PDB entry 7YE0 | X-ray diffraction, 2.75 A resolution | chains A and C of the 3 polymer chains in the assembly

# Chain A
Molecule: Deoxyribodipyrimidine photo-lyase
Source organism: Methanosarcina mazei
Notes: EC 4.1.99.3
UniProtKB: A0A0F8I5V2 (A0A0F8I5V2_METMZ); residues 3-462 here correspond to UniProt positions 1-460 (UniProt number = residue number - 2)
Sequence (482 residues; each row starts with the number of its first residue; numbers below 1 keep their minus sign (Met-17 is residue -17)):
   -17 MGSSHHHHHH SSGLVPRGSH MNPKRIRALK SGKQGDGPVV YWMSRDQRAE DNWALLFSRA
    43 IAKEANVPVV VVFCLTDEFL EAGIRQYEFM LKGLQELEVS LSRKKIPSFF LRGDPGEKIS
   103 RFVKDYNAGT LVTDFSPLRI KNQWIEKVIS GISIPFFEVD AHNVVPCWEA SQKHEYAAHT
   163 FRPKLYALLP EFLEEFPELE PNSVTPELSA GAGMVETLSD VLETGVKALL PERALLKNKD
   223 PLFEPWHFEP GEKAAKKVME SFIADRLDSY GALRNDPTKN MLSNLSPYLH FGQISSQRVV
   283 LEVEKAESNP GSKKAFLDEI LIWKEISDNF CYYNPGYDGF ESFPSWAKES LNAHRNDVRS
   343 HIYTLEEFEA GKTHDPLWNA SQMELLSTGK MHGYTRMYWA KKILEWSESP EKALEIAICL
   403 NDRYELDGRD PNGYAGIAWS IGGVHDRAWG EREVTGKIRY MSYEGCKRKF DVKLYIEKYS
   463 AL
Unresolved in the structure: -17 to -4, 188-197, 220, 463-464
Differences from the reference sequence: initiating methionine (-17); expression tag (-16 to 2, 463-464); engineered mutation Thr377 (Met375 in A0A0F8I5V2)
Ligand contacts: FAD (flavin-adenine dinucleotide): Tyr252, Leu264, Ser265, Asn266, Leu267, Ser268, Leu271, Phe298, Glu301, Ile302, Trp305, Lys306, Ser309, Lys372, Met373, Gly375, Arg378, Met379, Ala382, Asn403, Asp409, Gly410, Asp412, Asn414, Gly415, Gly418, Ile419, Ser422
Reported in the primary citation:
  - catalytic residues: Arg256 (proposed by the authors, not directly observed)

# Chain C
Molecule: CPD photolesion containing DNA
Sequence (13 nucleotides; each row starts with the number of its first residue):
     1 ATCGGCXCGC GCA
Modified / non-standard residues: TTD (cis-syn cyclobutane thymine dimer) at position 7

# How chain A and chain C interact
Pairs across the interface - 28 pairs, chain A then chain C:
  Ala160(A) - TTD_7(C)  phosphate contact
  His161(A) - DC6(C)  phosphate contact
  His161(A) - TTD_7(C)  hydrogen bond to the phosphate
  Arg164(A) - TTD_7(C)  salt bridge to the phosphate
  Arg256(A) - TTD_7(C)  base contact
  Asn257(A) - TTD_7(C)  base contact
  Glu301(A) - TTD_7(C)  base contact
  Trp305(A) - TTD_7(C)  base contact
  Tyr376(A) - DC8(C)  hydrogen bond to the phosphate
  Met379(A) - TTD_7(C)  base contact
  Trp421(A) - TTD_7(C)  base contact
  Arg429(A) - DC6(C)  base contact
  Arg429(A) - TTD_7(C)  base contact
  Trp431(A) - TTD_7(C)  base contact
  Trp431(A) - DC8(C)  base contact
  Arg441(A) - TTD_7(C)  base contact
  Arg441(A) - DC8(C)  hydrogen bond to the sugar
  Tyr442(A) - DC8(C)  phosphate contact
  Tyr442(A) - DG9(C)  sugar contact
  Met443(A) - DC8(C)  phosphate contact
  Met443(A) - DG9(C)  phosphate contact
  Ser444(A) - DG9(C)  hydrogen bond to the phosphate
  Gly447(A) - DG9(C)  phosphate contact
  Arg450(A) - DG9(C)  sugar contact
  Arg450(A) - DC10(C)  base contact
  Arg450(A) - DG11(C)  hydrogen bond to the base
  Lys451(A) - DC8(C)  salt bridge to the phosphate
  Lys451(A) - DG9(C)  salt bridge to the phosphate
Other interface residues (no listed pair), chain A (22 interface residues in all): Ala159, Glu446, Cys448

# Overview
22 residues of chain A and 6 residues of chain C are in contact; the contacts include 5 hydrogen bonds and 3
salt bridges. Among the polar pairs are Arg450(A)-DG11(C), Arg441(A)-DC8(C) and His161(A)-TTD_7(C). Bound to
chain A: flavin-adenine dinucleotide. The paper reports the catalytic residue Arg256(A).
Chain A is Deoxyribodipyrimidine photo-lyase (Methanosarcina mazei) and chain C is CPD photolesion containing
DNA; the structure, DF-SFX MmCPDII-DNA complex: steady state oxidized complex, was determined by X-ray
diffraction, deposited together with 7YC7, 7YCM, 7YCP, 7YCR, 7YD6, 7YD7 and 10 further entries.
